PDB entry 3LVH | X-ray diffraction, 9.00 A resolution (very low resolution: no residue pairs are listed; an interface is given only as per-side residue counts) | chains C and E of the 6 polymer chains in the assembly

== Chain C ==
Name: Clathrin heavy chain 1
From: Bos taurus
Notes: fragment: Hub
UniProt: P49951 (CLH1_BOVIN); residues 1074-1675 here = UniProt positions 1074-1675
Amino-acid sequence (624 residues; each row starts with the number of its first residue):
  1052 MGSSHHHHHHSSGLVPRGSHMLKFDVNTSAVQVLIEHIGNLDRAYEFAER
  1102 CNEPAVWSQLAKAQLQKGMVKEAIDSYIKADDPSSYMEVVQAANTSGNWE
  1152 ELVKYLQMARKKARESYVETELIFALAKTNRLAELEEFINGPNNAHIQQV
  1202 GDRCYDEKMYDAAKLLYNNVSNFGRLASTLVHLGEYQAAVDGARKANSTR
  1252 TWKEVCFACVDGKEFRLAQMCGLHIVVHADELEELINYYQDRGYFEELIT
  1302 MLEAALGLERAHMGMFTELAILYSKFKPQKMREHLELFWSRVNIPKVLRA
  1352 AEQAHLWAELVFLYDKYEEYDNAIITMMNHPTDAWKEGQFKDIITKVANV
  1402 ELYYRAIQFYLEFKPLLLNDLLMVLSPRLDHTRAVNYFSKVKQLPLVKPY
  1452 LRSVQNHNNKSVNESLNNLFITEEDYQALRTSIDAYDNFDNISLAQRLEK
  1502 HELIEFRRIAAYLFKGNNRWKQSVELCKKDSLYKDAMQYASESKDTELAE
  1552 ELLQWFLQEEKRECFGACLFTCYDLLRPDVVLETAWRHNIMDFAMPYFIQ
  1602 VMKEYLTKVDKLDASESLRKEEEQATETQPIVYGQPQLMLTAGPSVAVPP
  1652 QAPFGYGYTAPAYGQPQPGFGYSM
Not modelled in the structure: 1052-1076, 1631-1675
Construct notes: expression tag (1052-1073)
UniProt features mapped onto this chain:
  - modified residue: S1167 (Phosphoserine), Y1206 (Phosphotyrosine), S1229 (Phosphoserine), K1441 (N6-acetyllysine), Y1477 (Phosphotyrosine), Y1487 (Phosphotyrosine), S1494 (Phosphoserine), K1501 (N6-acetyllysine)
Reported in the primary citation:
  - mutagenesis - K1163E/R1165D: unchanged binding to CLC

== Chain E ==
Name: Clathrin light chain B
From: Bos taurus
UniProt: P04975 (CLCB_BOVIN); residues 1-169 here = UniProt positions 1-169
Amino-acid sequence (205 residues; numbered 1 to 205; the number before each row is that of its first residue; X marks 36 residues of unknown identity (built as UNK)):
     1 MADDFGFFSSSESGAPEAAEEDPAAAFLAQQESEIAGIENDEGFGAPAGS
    51 QGGLAQPGPASGASEDMGATVNGDVFQEANGPADGYAAIAQADRLTQEPE
   101 SIRKWREEQRKRLQELDAASKVMEQEWREKAKKDLEEWNQRQSEQVEKNK
   151 INNRIADKAFYQQPDADIIXXXXXXXXXXXXXXXXXXXXXXXXXXXXXXX
   201 XXXXX
Not modelled in the structure: 1-88, 157-169, 204-205
UniProt features mapped onto this chain:
  - modified residue: M1 (Blocked amino end (Met)), S11 (Phosphoserine), S13 (Phosphoserine)

== Interface between chain C and chain E ==
At this resolution (9 A) residue pairs are not listed: 24 residues of chain C and 13 of chain E lie at the interface.

== Summary ==
24 residues of chain C and 13 residues of chain E are in contact. The paper reports that K1163E/R1165D of
chain C leave binding to CLC unchanged.
Chain C is Clathrin heavy chain 1 and chain E is Clathrin light chain B, both from Bos taurus; the structure,
Crystal structure of a clathrin heavy chain and clathrin light chain complex, was determined by X-ray
diffraction (same publication as 3LVG).
